PDB entry 7NXQ | X-ray diffraction, 2.42 A resolution | chains A and D of the 5 polymer chains in the assembly

# Chain A (and D)
Molecule: Capsid vertex component 2
Source organism: Human herpesvirus 8
Notes: chain D of this document is another copy of the same molecule, construct and numbering; everything in this record applies to it too
Reference sequence: Q76RI7 (Q76RI7_HHV8); residue numbers follow UniProt; this construct covers 123-549
Amino-acid sequence (443 residues; each row starts with the number of its first residue):
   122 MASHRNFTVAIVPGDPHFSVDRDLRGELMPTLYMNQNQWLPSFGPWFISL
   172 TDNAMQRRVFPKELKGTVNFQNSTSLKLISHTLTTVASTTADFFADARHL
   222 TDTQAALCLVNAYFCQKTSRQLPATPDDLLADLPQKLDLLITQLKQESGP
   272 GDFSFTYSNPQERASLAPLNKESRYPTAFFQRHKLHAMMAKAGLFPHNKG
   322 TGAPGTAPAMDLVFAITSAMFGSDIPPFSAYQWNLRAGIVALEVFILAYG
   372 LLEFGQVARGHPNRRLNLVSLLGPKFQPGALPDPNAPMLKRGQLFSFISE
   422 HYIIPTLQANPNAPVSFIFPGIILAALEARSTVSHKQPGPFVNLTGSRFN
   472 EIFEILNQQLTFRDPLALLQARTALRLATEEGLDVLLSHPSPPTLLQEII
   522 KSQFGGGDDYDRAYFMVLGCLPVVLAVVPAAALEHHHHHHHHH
Disordered / not traced: 122-125, 320-329, 454-456, 551-564 (chain D: 122-125, 320-328, 398-406, 454-456, 551-564)
Construct notes: initiating methionine (122); expression tag (550-564)
From the paper describing this entry:
  - binding site for acetate ion: Gln458
  - mutagenesis - D173A/Q177A: decreased growth
  - mutagenesis - V463W/L465Y: abolished growth

# Chain A / chain D interface
Contacting residue pairs (46):
  Asn127(A) - Lys457(D)  hydrogen bond (backbone-side chain)
  Asn127(A) - Thr466(D)
  Asn127(A) - Ser468(D)  hydrogen bond
  Pro137(A) - Pro461(D)
  Pro137(A) - Phe462(D)
  Pro137(A) - Val463(D)  hydrophobic
  His138(A) - Gln458(D)  hydrogen bond
  His138(A) - Pro461(D)  hydrogen bond (backbone-backbone)
  His138(A) - Phe462(D)
  His138(A) - Val463(D)  hydrogen bond (backbone-backbone)
  Phe139(A) - Val463(D)
  Ser140(A) - Phe462(D)
  Ser140(A) - Val463(D)  hydrogen bond (backbone-backbone)
  Ser140(A) - Asn464(D)
  Ser140(A) - Leu465(D)  hydrogen bond (backbone-backbone)
  Ser140(A) - Thr466(D)
  Val141(A) - Leu465(D)  hydrophobic
  Val141(A) - Thr466(D)
  Asp142(A) - Leu465(D)
  Asp142(A) - Thr466(D)
  Asp142(A) - Gly467(D)  hydrogen bond (side chain-backbone)
  Glu148(A) - Gln177(D)  hydrogen bond (backbone-side chain)
  Glu148(A) - Leu465(D)
  Pro151(A) - Gln177(D)
  Thr152(A) - Asp173(D)
  Thr152(A) - Gln177(D)
  Tyr154(A) - Phe191(D)
  Met155(A) - Thr172(D)
  Met155(A) - Asp173(D)
  Met155(A) - Met176(D)  hydrophobic
  Met155(A) - Asn190(D)
  Met155(A) - Phe191(D)
  Met155(A) - Gln192(D)
  Met155(A) - Asn193(D)  hydrogen bond (backbone-backbone)
  Asn156(A) - Phe191(D)
  Asn156(A) - Asn193(D)
  Gln157(A) - Phe191(D)  hydrogen bond (backbone-backbone)
  Asn158(A) - Gln192(D)  hydrogen bond
  Asn158(A) - Val548(D)
  Gln159(A) - Asn193(D)
  Gln159(A) - Ala547(D)  hydrogen bond (side chain-backbone)
  Gln159(A) - Pro550(D)
  Leu393(A) - Val463(D)  hydrophobic
  Lys396(A) - Asp173(D)  salt bridge
  Lys396(A) - Phe462(D)
  Gln398(A) - Pro461(D)
Interface residues without a listed pair, chain A (27 interface residues in all): Phe128, Thr129, Leu145, Gly147, Leu149, Pro395, Phe397, Pro399
Interface residues without a listed pair, chain D (26 interface residues in all): Pro166, Ile169, Ser170, Asn174, Ser523

# In short
27 residues of chain A face 26 of chain D across their interface, with 13 hydrogen bonds and 1 salt bridge.
Among the polar pairs are Lys396(A)-Asp173(D), Asn127(A)-Lys457(D) and Asn127(A)-Ser468(D). From the paper: a
binding site for acetate ion at Gln458(A); D173A/Q177A of chain A reduce growth.
Both chains are Capsid vertex component 2 (Human herpesvirus 8). Entry 7NXQ (Structure of the pentameric
C-terminal domain of the capsid protein from Kaposi's sarcoma-associated herpesvirus (KSHV)) was determined by
X-ray diffraction together with 7NXP and 7NXR from the same study.
